PDB entry 8U7T | electron microscopy, 3.30 A resolution | chains C and G of the 7 polymer chains in the assembly

# Chain C
Protein: Cell division control protein 48
Organism: Saccharomyces cerevisiae
Notes: EC 3.6.4.6
UniProt: P25694 (CDC48_YEAST); the construct lacks a stretch of the UniProt sequence, so the offset changes along the chain: 1334-2055 = UniProt 1-722; 2056-2143 = UniProt 748-835
Chain sequence (835 residues; each row starts with the number of its first residue; a row labelled like 2055A-2055Y holds insertion residues (2055A, then the next letters in order)):
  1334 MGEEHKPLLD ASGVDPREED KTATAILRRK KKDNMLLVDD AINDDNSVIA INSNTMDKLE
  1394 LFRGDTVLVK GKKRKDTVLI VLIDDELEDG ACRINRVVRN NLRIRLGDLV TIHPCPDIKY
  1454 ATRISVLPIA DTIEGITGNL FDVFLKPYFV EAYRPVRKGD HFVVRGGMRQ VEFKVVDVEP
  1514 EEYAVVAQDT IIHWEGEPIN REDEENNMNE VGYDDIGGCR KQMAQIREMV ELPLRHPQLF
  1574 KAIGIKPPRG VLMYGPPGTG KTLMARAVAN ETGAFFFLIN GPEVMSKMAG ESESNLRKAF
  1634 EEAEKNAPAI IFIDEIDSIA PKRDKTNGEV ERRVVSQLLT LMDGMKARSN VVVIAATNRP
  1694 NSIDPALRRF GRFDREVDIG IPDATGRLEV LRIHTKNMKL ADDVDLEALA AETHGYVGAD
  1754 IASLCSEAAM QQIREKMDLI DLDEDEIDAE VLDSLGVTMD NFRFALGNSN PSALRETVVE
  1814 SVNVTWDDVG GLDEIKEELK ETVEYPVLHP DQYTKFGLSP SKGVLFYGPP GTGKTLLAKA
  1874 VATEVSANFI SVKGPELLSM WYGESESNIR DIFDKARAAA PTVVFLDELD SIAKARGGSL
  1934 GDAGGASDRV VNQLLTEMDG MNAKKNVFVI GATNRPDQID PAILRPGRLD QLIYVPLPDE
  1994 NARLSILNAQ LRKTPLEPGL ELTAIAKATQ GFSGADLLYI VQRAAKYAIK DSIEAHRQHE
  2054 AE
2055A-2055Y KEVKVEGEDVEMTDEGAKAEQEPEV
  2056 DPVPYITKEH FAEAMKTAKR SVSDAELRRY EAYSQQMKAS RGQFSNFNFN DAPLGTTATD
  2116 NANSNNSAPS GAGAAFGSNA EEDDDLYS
Unresolved in the structure: 1334-1543, 2055A-2055Y, 2096-2143
Ion coordination: Mg2+ site 1: Thr1595 (together with 08T); Mg2+ site 2: Thr1868 (together with 08T)
Ligand contacts:
  - 08T ([[[(2R,3S,4R,5R)-5-(6-aminopurin-9-yl)-3,4-bis(oxidanyl)oxolan-2-yl]methoxy-oxidanyl-phosphoryl]oxy-oxidanyl-phosphoryl]oxy-tris(fluoranyl)beryllium), molecule 1: Asp1548, Ile1549, Gly1550, Pro1589, Pro1590, Gly1591, Thr1592, Gly1593, Lys1594, Thr1595, Leu1596, Arg1599, Glu1648, Asn1691, Val1723, His1727, Val1750, Gly1751, Ala1752
  - 08T, molecule 2: Asp1676, Arg1702, Arg1705
  - 08T, molecule 3: Asp1821, Val1822, Gly1823, Pro1862, Pro1863, Gly1864, Thr1865, Gly1866, Lys1867, Thr1868, Leu1869, Lys1872, Glu1921, Asn1967, Ile1999, Gln2003, Gly2027, Ala2028, Leu2031
  - 08T, molecule 4: Asp1952, Arg1978, Arg1981
Curated features (UniProtKB/Swiss-Prot):
  - binding site (ATP): Pro1590 to Leu1596, Asn1691, His1727, Gly1864 to Leu1869
  - modified residue: Ser1805 (Phosphoserine), Ser1852 (Phosphoserine), Thr2055M (Phosphothreonine), Ser2078 (Phosphoserine)
  - cross-link (Glycyl lysine isopeptide (Lys-Gly)): Lys1638 (interchain with G-Cter in ubiquitin), Lys1655 (interchain with G-Cter in ubiquitin), Lys1679 (interchain with G-Cter in ubiquitin), Lys1855 (interchain with G-Cter in ubiquitin), Lys1872 (interchain with G-Cter in ubiquitin), Lys1927 (interchain with G-Cter in ubiquitin), Lys2006 (interchain with G-Cter in ubiquitin)

# Chain G
Protein: Substrate
Organism: Saccharomyces cerevisiae
Chain sequence (23 residues; numbered 2650 to 2672; the number before each row is that of its first residue):
  2650 AAAAAAAAAA AAAVAVAVAV AAA

# How chain C and chain G interact
Contacting residue pairs - 14 pairs, chain C then chain G:
  Lys1620(C) with Ala2654(G); Ala2655(G), hydrogen bond (backbone-backbone)
  Met1621(C) with Ala2653(G)
  Val1663(C) with Ala2655(G), hydrophobic
  Met1893(C) with Ala2666(G); Val2667(G), hydrogen bond (backbone-backbone)
  Trp1894(C) with Ala2664(G), hydrophobic; Val2665(G); Ala2666(G), hydrophobic
  Tyr1895(C) with Val2665(G), hydrogen bond (backbone-backbone); Val2667(G), hydrophobic
  Ala1936(C) with Val2667(G); Ala2668(G); Val2669(G), hydrophobic
Interface residues without a listed pair, chain C (9 interface residues in all): Gly1661, Gly1937
Interface residues without a listed pair, chain G (10 interface residues in all): Ala2657

# Overview
The interface between chain C and chain G involves 9 residues on one side and 10 on the other, with 3 hydrogen
bonds. Backbone hydrogen bonds pair Lys1620(C)-Ala2655(G), Met1893(C)-Val2667(G) and Tyr1895(C)-Val2665(G).
Ligands of chain C: 4 copies of compound 08T.
Chain C is Cell division control protein 48 and chain G is Substrate, both from Saccharomyces cerevisiae; the
structure, Substrate-bound Cdc48, Class 1, was determined by electron microscopy, deposited together with
8U8I, 8U9C, 8U9P, 8U9Q, 8U9Z, 8UA0 and 3 further entries.
